9KET - chains D and F of the 10 polymer chains in the assembly; structure by electron microscopy, 3.46 A resolution.

== Chain D ==
Protein: DNA-directed RNA polymerase subunit beta'
From: Mycobacterium tuberculosis H37Rv
Notes: EC 2.7.7.6
UniProt: P9WGY7 (RPOC_MYCTU); numbering as in UniProt (aligned over 1-1316)
Sequence (1316 residues; numbered 1 to 1316; the number before each row is that of its first residue):
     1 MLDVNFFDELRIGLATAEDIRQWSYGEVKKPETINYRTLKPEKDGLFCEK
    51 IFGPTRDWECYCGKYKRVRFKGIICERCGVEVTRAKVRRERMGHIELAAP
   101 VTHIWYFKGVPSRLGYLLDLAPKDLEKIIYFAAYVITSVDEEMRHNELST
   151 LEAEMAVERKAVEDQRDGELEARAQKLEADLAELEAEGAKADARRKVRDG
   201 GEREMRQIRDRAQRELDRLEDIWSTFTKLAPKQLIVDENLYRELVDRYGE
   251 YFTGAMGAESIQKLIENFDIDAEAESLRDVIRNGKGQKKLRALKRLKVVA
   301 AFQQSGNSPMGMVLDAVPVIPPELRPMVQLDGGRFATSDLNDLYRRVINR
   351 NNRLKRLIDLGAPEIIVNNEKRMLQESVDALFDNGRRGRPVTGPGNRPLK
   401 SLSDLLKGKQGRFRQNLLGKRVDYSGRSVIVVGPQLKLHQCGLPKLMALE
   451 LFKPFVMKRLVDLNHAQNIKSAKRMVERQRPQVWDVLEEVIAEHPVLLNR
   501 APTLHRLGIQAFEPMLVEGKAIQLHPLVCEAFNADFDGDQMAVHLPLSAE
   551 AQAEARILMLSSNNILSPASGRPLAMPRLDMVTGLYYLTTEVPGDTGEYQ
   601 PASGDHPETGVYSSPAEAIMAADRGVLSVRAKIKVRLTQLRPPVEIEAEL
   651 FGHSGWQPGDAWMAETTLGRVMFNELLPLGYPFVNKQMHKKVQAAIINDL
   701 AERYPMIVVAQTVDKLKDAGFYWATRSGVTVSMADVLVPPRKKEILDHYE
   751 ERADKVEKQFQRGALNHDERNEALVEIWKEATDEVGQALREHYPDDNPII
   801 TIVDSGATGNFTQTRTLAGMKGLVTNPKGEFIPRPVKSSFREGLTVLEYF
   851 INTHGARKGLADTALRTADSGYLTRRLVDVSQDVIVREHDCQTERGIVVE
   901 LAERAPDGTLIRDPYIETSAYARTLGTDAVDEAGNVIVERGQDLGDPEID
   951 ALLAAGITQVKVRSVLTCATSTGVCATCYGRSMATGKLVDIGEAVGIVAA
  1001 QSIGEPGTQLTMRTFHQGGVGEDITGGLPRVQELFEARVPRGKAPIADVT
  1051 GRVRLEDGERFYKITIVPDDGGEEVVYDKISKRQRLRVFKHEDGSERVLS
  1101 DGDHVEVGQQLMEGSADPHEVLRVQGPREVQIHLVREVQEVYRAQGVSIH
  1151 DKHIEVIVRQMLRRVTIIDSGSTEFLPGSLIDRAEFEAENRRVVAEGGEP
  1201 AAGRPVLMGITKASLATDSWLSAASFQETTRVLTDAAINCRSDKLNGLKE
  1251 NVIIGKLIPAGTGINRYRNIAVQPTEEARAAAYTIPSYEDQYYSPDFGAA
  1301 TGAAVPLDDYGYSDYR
Not modelled in the structure: 1015-1022, 1091-1096, 1283-1316
Bound ions: Zn2+ site 1: Cys-60, Tyr-61, Arg-77, Cys-78; Mg2+: Asp-537, Asp-539; Zn2+ site 2: Cys-891, Cys-968, Cys-978
Curated features (UniProtKB/Swiss-Prot):
  - binding site (Zn(2+)): Cys-60, Cys-62, Cys-75, Cys-78, Cys-891, Cys-968, Cys-975, Cys-978
  - binding site (Mg(2+)): Asp-535, Asp-537, Asp-539

== Chain F ==
Protein: RNA polymerase sigma factor SigA
From: Mycobacterium tuberculosis H37Rv
UniProt: P9WGI1 (SIGA_MYCTU); residue numbers follow UniProt; this construct covers 1-528
Sequence (528 residues; each row starts with the number of its first residue):
     1 MAATKASTATDEPVKRTATKSPAASASGAKTGAKRTAAKSASGSPPAKRA
    51 TKPAARSVKPASAPQDTTTSTIPKRKTRAAAKSAAAKAPSARGHATKPRA
   101 PKDAQHEAATDPEDALDSVEELDAEPDLDVEPGEDLDLDAADLNLDDLED
   151 DVAPDADDDLDSGDDEDHEDLEAEAAVAPGQTADDDEEIAEPTEKDKASG
   201 DFVWDEDESEALRQARKDAELTASADSVRAYLKQIGKVALLNAEEEVELA
   251 KRIEAGLYATQLMTELSERGEKLPAAQRRDMMWICRDGDRAKNHLLEANL
   301 RLVVSLAKRYTGRGMAFLDLIQEGNLGLIRAVEKFDYTKGYKFSTYATWW
   351 IRQAITRAMADQARTIRIPVHMVEVINKLGRIQRELLQDLGREPTPEELA
   401 KEMDITPEKVLEIQQYAREPISLDQTIGDEGDSQLGDFIEDSEAVVAVDA
   451 VSFTLLQDQLQSVLDTLSEREAGVVRLRFGLTDGQPRTLDEIGQVYGVTR
   501 ERIRQIESKTMSKLRHPSRSQVLRDYLD
Not modelled in the structure: 1-205, 528

== How chain D and chain F interact ==
Pairs across the interface - 72 pairs, chain D then chain F:
  Glu-32(D) with Arg-367(F), salt bridge
  Thr-33(D) with Thr-365(F)
  Ile-34(D) with Ile-366(F)
  Tyr-36(D) with Ile-366(F), hydrophobic; Arg-367(F); Pro-369(F)
  Arg-67(D) with Gly-484(F), hydrogen bond (side chain-backbone); Pro-486(F)
  Arg-69(D) with Gln-485(F)
  Lys-127(D) with Ala-223(F)
  Arg-214(D) with Arg-213(F)
  Val-236(D) with Leu-221(F), hydrophobic
  Glu-238(D) with Lys-237(F), salt bridge
  Pro-326(D) with Leu-423(F), hydrophobic
  Met-327(D) with Ile-366(F), hydrophobic
  Leu-330(D) with Ile-439(F), hydrophobic
  Gly-332(D) with Arg-418(F), hydrogen bond (backbone-side chain)
  Gly-333(D) with Arg-418(F), hydrogen bond (backbone-side chain)
  Arg-334(D) with Arg-418(F); Glu-419(F); Ile-421(F)
  Phe-335(D) with Pro-420(F); Ile-421(F), hydrogen bond (backbone-backbone)
  Ala-336(D) with Ile-421(F); Leu-423(F), hydrophobic
  Thr-337(D) with Ile-421(F), hydrogen bond (backbone-backbone); Ser-422(F); Leu-423(F), hydrogen bond (backbone-backbone)
  Ser-338(D) with Asp-424(F)
  Asp-339(D) with Ser-422(F), hydrogen bond; Asp-424(F)
  Asp-342(D) with Thr-365(F), hydrogen bond
  Arg-345(D) with Gln-362(F), hydrogen bond (side chain-backbone); Arg-364(F)
  Asn-349(D) with Gln-362(F), hydrogen bond
  Arg-353(D) with Asp-319(F), salt bridge; Glu-323(F), salt bridge; Leu-326(F); Gln-362(F), hydrogen bond
  Arg-356(D) with Leu-326(F)
  Leu-357(D) with Gln-322(F); Leu-326(F), hydrophobic
  Leu-360(D) with Ile-329(F), hydrophobic
  Ala-362(D) with Ile-329(F), hydrophobic
  Pro-363(D) with Asn-293(F); Leu-296(F), hydrophobic
  Ile-365(D) with Gln-234(F); Glu-297(F)
  Ile-366(D) with Leu-296(F), hydrophobic; Gln-322(F); Asn-325(F)
  Asn-369(D) with Tyr-231(F); Leu-318(F); Gln-322(F), hydrogen bond
  Glu-370(D) with Gln-322(F)
  Arg-372(D) with Ser-227(F)
  Met-373(D) with Leu-318(F), hydrophobic; Gln-322(F)
  Glu-376(D) with Ser-227(F), hydrogen bond
  Arg-387(D) with Ala-225(F)
  Arg-397(D) with Ser-422(F); Gln-425(F), hydrogen bond
  Lys-400(D) with Asp-424(F); Gln-434(F)
  Gln-410(D) with Asp-432(F)
  Gln-467(D) with Asp-525(F)
  Asn-468(D) with Asp-525(F); Tyr-526(F)
  Ile-469(D) with Leu-455(F), hydrophobic
  Lys-470(D) with Ser-452(F), hydrogen bond
  Lys-473(D) with Val-448(F)
  Arg-474(D) with Leu-527(F), hydrogen bond (side chain-backbone)
Other interface residues (no listed pair), chain D (53 interface residues in all): Arg-37, Asp-237, Val-328, Arg-350, Gly-361, Ser-471
Other interface residues (no listed pair), chain F (49 interface residues in all): Lys-292, Ile-368, Met-372, Tyr-416, Asp-449

== Overview ==
53 residues of chain D and 49 residues of chain F are in contact, with 16 hydrogen bonds and 4 salt bridges.
Polar pairs include Glu-32(D)/Arg-367(F), Glu-238(D)/Lys-237(F) and Arg-353(D)/Asp-319(F). Curated annotation
(UniProt) lists 8 Zn2+-binding residues and 3 Mg2+-binding residues on chain D.
Chain D is DNA-directed RNA polymerase subunit beta' and chain F is RNA polymerase sigma factor SigA, both
from Mycobacterium tuberculosis H37Rv; the structure, Cryo-EM structure of Mycobacterium tuberculosis
transcription activation complex with two PhoP molecules(composite map), was determined by electron microscopy
together with 9JI2, 9KEU and 9KEV from the same study.
